3AKH - chain A; structure by X-ray diffraction, 1.70 A resolution.

== Chain A ==
Name: Putative secreted alpha L-arabinofuranosidase II
From: Streptomyces avermitilis
Notes: EC 3.2.1.55
Reference sequence: Q82P90 (Q82P90_STRAW); residues 1-454 here correspond to UniProt positions 28-481 (UniProt number = residue number + 27)
Chain sequence (468 residues; row label = number of the first residue in the row; numbering starts at 0):
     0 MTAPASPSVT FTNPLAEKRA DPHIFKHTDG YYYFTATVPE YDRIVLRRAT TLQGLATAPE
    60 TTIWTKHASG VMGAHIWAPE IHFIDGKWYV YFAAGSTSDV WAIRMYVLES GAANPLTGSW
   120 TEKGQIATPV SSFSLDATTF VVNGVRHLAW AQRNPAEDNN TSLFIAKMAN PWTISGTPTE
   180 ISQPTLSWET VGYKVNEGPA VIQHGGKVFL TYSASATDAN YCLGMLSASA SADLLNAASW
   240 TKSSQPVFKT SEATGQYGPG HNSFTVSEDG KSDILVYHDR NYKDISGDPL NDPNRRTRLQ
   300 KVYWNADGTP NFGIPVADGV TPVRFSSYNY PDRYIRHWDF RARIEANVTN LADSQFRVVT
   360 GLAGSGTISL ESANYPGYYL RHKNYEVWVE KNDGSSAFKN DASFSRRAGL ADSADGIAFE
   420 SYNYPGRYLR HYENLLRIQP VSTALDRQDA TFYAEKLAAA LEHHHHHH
Unresolved in the structure: 0-8, 456-467
Differences from the reference sequence: expression tag (0, 455-467)
Bound ions: Na+ near Glu79 (its only coordinating residue here)
Residues lining bound ligands:
  - alpha-L-arabinofuranose (AHR), molecule 1: Asp20, Thr36, Trp76, Ala77, Leu134, Asp135, Glu196, Thr216, Tyr220, His260, Arg294
  - alpha-L-arabinofuranose (AHR), molecule 2: Trp76, Trp100, Phe132, Leu134, Asn159, Tyr192, Val194, Glu196, Ala215, Thr216
  - alpha-L-arabinofuranose (AHR), molecule 3: Asn328, Tyr329, Arg429, His430, Tyr431, Glu432, Asn433, Leu444, Asp448
  - alpha-L-arabinofuranose (AHR), molecule 4: Arg335, His336, Trp337, Asp338, Phe339, Asn349, Asp352, Asn373, Tyr374
Swiss-Prot annotation at these positions:
  - active site: Asp20 (Proton acceptor), Glu196 (Proton donor)
  - binding site (substrate): Asn159, His260, Arg294, His336 to Phe339, Asp352, His430 to Asn433, Asp448
  - site: Asp135 (Important for catalytic activity, responsible for pKa modulation of the active site Glu and correct orientation of both the proton donor and substrate)
From the paper describing this entry:
  - binding site for alpha-L-arabinofuranose: Asp20, Thr36, Trp76, Trp100, Phe132, Leu134, Asp135, Asn159, Tyr192, Val194, Glu196, Ala215, Thr216, His260, Arg294, His336, Trp337, Asp338, Phe339, Asp352, Tyr374
  - binding site for glycerol: His381, Asp400
  - catalytic residues: Asp20, Asp135, Glu196
  - mutagenesis - D20A, D135A, D135N, E196A: abolished catalytic activity
  - mutagenesis - D20N: decreased catalytic activity
  - mutagenesis - N159A, N159L: increased catalytic activity
  - mutagenesis - N159A, N159L, Y192A, L289A: decreased catalytic activity on alpha-1,5-linked l-arabinofuranobiose
  - mutagenesis - Y192A, L289A: increased catalytic activity on alpha-1,2-linked l-arabinofuranobiose
  - specificity-determining residues: Tyr40, Asn159, Tyr192, Tyr281 to Arg294
  - conformationally variable residues (loop rearrangement): Asp283 to Asn290

== In short ==
Ligands of chain A: 4 copies of alpha-L-arabinofuranose. Curated annotation (UniProt) lists active-site
residues Asp20 and Glu196 and 13 substrate-binding residues. The paper reports catalytic residues Asp20,
Asp135 and Glu196; D20A, D135A and D135N, among others, abolish catalytic activity; 9 substitutions were
tested in all.
Chain A is Putative secreted alpha L-arabinofuranosidase II (Streptomyces avermitilis); the structure, Crystal
structure of exo-1,5-alpha-L-arabinofuranosidase complexed with alpha-1,5-L-arabinofuranotriose, was
determined by X-ray diffraction (same publication as 3AKF, 3AKG and 3AKI).
